8UK9 - chains B and G of the 10 polymer chains in the assembly; structure by X-ray diffraction, 3.10 A resolution.

== Chain B ==
Molecule: Sliding-clamp-loader large subunit
From: Tequatrovirus T4
UniProt: P04526 (LOADL_BPT4); residues 1-319 here = UniProt positions 1-319
Chain sequence (320 residues; row label = number of the first residue in the row; numbering starts at 0):
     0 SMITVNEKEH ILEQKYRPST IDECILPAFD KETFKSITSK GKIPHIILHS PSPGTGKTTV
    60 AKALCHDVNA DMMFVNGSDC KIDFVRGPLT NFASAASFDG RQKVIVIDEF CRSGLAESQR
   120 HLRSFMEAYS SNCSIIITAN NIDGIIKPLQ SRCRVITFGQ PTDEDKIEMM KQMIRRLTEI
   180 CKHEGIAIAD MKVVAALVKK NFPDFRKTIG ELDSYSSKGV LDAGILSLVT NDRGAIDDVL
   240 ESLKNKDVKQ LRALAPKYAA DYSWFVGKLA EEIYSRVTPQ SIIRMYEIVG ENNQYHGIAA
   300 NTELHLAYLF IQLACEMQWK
Not modelled in the structure: 0
Construct notes: expression tag (0); engineered mutation C110 (Asp in P04526)
Swiss-Prot annotation at these positions:
  - binding site (ATP): E12 to Y15, I24, G53 to T58, R205
Bound ions: Mg2+: T57, E108 (together with ADP) (shared with 1 residue of chain C)
Ligand contacts: ADP / aluminium fluoride: E12, Q13, Y15, R16, P17, C23, I24, P52, G53, T54, G55, K56, T57, T58, E108, N139, R175, F204, R205, I208

== Chain G ==
Molecule: Sliding clamp
From: Tequatrovirus T4
UniProt: P04525 (CLAMP_BPT4); numbering as in UniProt (aligned over 1-228)
Chain sequence (228 residues; numbered 1 to 228; the number before each row is that of its first residue):
     1 MKLSKDTTAL LKNFATINSG IMLKSGQFIM TRAVNGTTYA EANISDVIDF DVAIYDLNGF
    61 LGILSLVNDD AEISQSEDGN IKIADARSTI FWPAADPSTV VAPNKPIPFP VASAVTEIKA
   121 EDLQQLLRVS RGLQIDTIAI TVKEGKIVIN GFNKVEDSAL TRVKYSLTLG DYDGENTFNF
   181 IINMANMKMQ PGNYKLLLWA KGKQGAAKFE GEHANYVVAL EADSTHDF

== How chain B and chain G interact ==
Residue-residue contacts (11):
  D70(B) - R162(G)  salt bridge
  M71(B) - S158(G)
  M72(B) - V155(G)
  M72(B) - S158(G)
  F73(B) - S158(G)
  F83(B) - V155(G)  hydrophobic
  P87(B) - E156(G)
  N90(B) - Q134(G)  hydrogen bond
  N90(B) - E156(G)
  A95(B) - R162(G)
  D98(B) - R162(G)  salt bridge
Interface residues without a listed pair, chain B (11 interface residues in all): F91, A94

== In short ==
The interface between chain B and chain G involves 11 residues on one side and 5 on the other, with 1 hydrogen
bond and 2 salt bridges. Polar pairs include D70(B)-R162(G), D98(B)-R162(G) and N90(B)-Q134(G). Chain B binds
ADP / aluminium fluoride.
Chain B is Sliding-clamp-loader large subunit and chain G is Sliding clamp, both from Tequatrovirus T4; the
structure, Structure of T4 Bacteriophage clamp loader mutant D110C bound to the T4 clamp, primer-template DNA,
and ..., was determined by X-ray diffraction, deposited together with 8UH7, 8UNF and 8UNH.
